9LR9 - chains K and N of the 35 polymer chains in the assembly; structure by electron microscopy, 3.30 A resolution.

[Chain K]
Molecule: Pre-hexon-linking protein IIIa
From: Bovine adenovirus 3
Reference sequence: A0A9W3HR52 (A0A9W3HR52_ADEB3); the author numbering skips numbers that UniProt does not, so the offset changes along the chain: 1-305 = UniProt 1-305; 308-570 = UniProt 306-568
Chain sequence (568 residues; each row starts with the number of its first residue; note: 2 numbers in that range are skipped by the numbering (no residue carries them; nothing is unmodelled there)):
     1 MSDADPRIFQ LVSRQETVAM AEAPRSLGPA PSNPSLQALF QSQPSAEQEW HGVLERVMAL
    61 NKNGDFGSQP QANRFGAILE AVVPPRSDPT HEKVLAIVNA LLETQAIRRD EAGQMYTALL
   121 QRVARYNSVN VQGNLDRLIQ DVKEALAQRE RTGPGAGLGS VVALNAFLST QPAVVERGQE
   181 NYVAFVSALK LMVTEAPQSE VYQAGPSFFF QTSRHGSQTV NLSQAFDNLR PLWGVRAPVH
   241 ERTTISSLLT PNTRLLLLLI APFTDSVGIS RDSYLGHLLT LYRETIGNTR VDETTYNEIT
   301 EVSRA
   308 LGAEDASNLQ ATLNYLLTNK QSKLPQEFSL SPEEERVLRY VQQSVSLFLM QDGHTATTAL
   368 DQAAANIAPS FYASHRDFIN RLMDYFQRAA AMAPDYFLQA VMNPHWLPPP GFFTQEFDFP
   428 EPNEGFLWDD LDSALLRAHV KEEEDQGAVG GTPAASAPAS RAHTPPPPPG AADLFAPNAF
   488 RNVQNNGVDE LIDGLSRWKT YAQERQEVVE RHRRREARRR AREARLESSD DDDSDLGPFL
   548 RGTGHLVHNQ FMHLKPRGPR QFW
Not modelled in the structure: 1-21, 52-63, 151-159, 236-246, 265-267, 308-311, 325-570

[Chain N]
Molecule: Pre-hexon-linking protein VIII
From: Bovine adenovirus 3
Reference sequence: A0A9W3HR45 (A0A9W3HR45_ADEB3); residue numbers follow UniProt; this construct covers 1-216
Chain sequence (216 residues; numbered 1 to 216; the number before each row is that of its first residue):
     1 MSKEIPTPYV WTFQPQMGAA AGASQDYSTR MNWFSAGPDM IHDVNNIRDA QNRILMTQSA
    61 ITATPRNLID PRQWAAHLIK QPVVGTTHVE MPRNEVLEQH LTSHGAQIAG GGAAGDYFKS
   121 PTSARTLIPL TASCLRPDGV FQLGGGSRSS FNPLQTDFAF HALPSRPRHG GIGSRQFVEE
   181 FVPAVYLNPY SGPPDSYPDQ FIRHYNVYSN SVSGYS
Not modelled in the structure: 1, 112-147, 216

[Chain K / chain N interface]
Residue-residue contacts (45; chain K residue first):
  Glu22(K) with Val207(N)
  Ala23(K) with Tyr208(N), hydrophobic; Ser209(N)
  Pro24(K) with Tyr208(N)
  Tyr202(K) with Ser191(N), hydrogen bond (side chain-backbone); Gly192(N)
  Phe209(K) with Asn188(N); Ser191(N)
  Gln211(K) with Ser196(N), hydrogen bond (side chain-backbone)
  Arg214(K) with Asp195(N), salt bridge; Ser196(N)
  His215(K) with Ile69(N); Asp195(N), hydrogen bond (side chain-backbone); Tyr197(N)
  Gly216(K) with Pro198(N)
  Ser217(K) with Val185(N); Tyr186(N)
  Thr219(K) with Tyr186(N); Leu187(N); Asn188(N), hydrogen bond (backbone-side chain); Ser191(N)
  Val220(K) with Asn188(N)
  Asn221(K) with Asn188(N)
  Pro251(K) with Glu4(N); Ile5(N), hydrophobic; Asp49(N)
  Asn252(K) with Asn188(N)
  Arg254(K) with Asp49(N), salt bridge; Arg53(N)
  Leu255(K) with Leu187(N), hydrophobic
  Thr289(K) with Ala60(N)
  Asp292(K) with Ile61(N)
  Glu293(K) with Ala60(N); Ile61(N)
  Tyr296(K) with Thr62(N); Glu179(N), hydrogen bond
  Arg304(K) with Lys80(N); Val83(N); Glu179(N), salt bridge
  Ala305(K) with Val83(N)
  Ala313(K) with Arg175(N)
  Leu316(K) with Glu179(N)
  Leu320(K) with Gln58(N)
  Leu324(K) with Thr57(N); Ile61(N), hydrophobic
Also at the interface, not in a pair above, chain K (30 interface residues in all): Glu200, Gln224, Asp312
Also at the interface, not in a pair above, chain N (32 interface residues in all): Ile54, Ala63, Ala184, Pro193, Asp199

[In short]
Chain K and chain N form an interface of 30 and 32 residues respectively, with 5 hydrogen bonds and 3 salt
bridges. Polar pairs include Arg214(K)-Asp195(N), Arg254(K)-Asp49(N) and Arg304(K)-Glu179(N).
Chain K is Pre-hexon-linking protein IIIa and chain N is Pre-hexon-linking protein VIII, both from Bovine
adenovirus 3; the structure, Local reconstruction of bovine adenovirus type 3 capsid, was determined by
electron microscopy.
